Entry 7JK5 (electron microscopy, 3.90 A resolution); this record covers chains C and D of the 8 polymer chains in the assembly.

[Chain C]
Protein: Origin recognition complex subunit 3
From: Drosophila melanogaster
Reference sequence: Q7K2L1 (Q7K2L1_DROME); numbering as in UniProt (aligned over 1-721)
Chain sequence (721 residues; numbered 1 to 721; the number before each row is that of its first residue):
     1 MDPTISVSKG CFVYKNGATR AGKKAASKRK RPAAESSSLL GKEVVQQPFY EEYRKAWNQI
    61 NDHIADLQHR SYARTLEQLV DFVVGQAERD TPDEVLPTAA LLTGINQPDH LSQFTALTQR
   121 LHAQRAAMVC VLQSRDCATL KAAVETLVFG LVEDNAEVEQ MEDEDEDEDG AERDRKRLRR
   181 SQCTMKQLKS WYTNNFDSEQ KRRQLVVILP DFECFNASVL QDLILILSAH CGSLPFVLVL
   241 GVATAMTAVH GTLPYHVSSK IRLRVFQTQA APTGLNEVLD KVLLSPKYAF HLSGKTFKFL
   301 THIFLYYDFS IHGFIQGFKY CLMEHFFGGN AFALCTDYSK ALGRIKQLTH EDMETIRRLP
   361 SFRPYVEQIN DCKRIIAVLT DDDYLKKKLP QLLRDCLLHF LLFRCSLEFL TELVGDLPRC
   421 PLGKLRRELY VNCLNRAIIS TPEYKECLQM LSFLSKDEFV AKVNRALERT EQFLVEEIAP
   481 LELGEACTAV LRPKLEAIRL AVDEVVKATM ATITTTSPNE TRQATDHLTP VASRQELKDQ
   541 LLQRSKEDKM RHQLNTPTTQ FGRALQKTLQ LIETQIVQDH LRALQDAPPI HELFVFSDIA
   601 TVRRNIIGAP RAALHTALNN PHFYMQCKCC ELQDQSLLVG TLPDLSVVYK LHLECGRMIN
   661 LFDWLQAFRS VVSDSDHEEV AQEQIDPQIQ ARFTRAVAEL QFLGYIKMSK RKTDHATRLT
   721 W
Not modelled in the structure: 1-7, 21-37, 90-93, 160-176, 200-201, 370-374, 508-561, 632-640, 673-686, 720-721
From the paper describing this entry:
  - mutagenesis - K141A (3-fold): decreased binding to DNA

[Chain D]
Protein: Origin recognition complex subunit 4
From: Drosophila melanogaster
Reference sequence: Q9W102 (Q9W102_DROME); residue numbers follow UniProt; this construct covers 1-459
Chain sequence (462 residues; row label = number of the first residue in the row; numbers below 1 keep their minus sign (Ser-2 is residue -2)):
    -2 SNAMPEADRE LVSIRRFLKE RLQRDYTTLR GYAKERSNVR LLLQRTAEMG ESNSLLLLGP
    58 RGSGKTTLIN SVLADLLPNK SFGENTLIVH LDGNLHTDDR VALKSITVQM QLENAADGKV
   118 FGSFAENLAF LLQCLKAGGK HSKSVIFILE EFDLFCAHHN QTLLYNLFDV SQSAQAPICV
   178 LGVTCRLDVI ELLEKRVKSR FSHRQVFLFP SLRRFEDYVD LCRDLLSLPT GNSLLLAAEK
   238 IYNLQNIQSG ALYFSRNHFD PGEYGFSPRL RDAWNKQICK VLATQQARST LQALHDFDIS
   298 EAYLKNFLFR LVAHLRPQSP HITAEKMAAV GSQFEGDDKI ELLCGLSVLE LCLIIAIKHH
   358 SQIYDRDSFN FEIIYARFSK FAKVSTTMQA VERSIVLKAF EHLRIAELIM PLTGGAGGGV
   418 GKVQKEFEMH KLALTYSQIH HCMQRYQALP TEVAQWAQSS LI
Not modelled in the structure: -2 to 1, 245-249, 411-419, 457-459
Construct notes: expression tag (-2 to 0)
Ion coordination: Mg2+: Thr63, Glu147 (together with ATP)
Small-molecule neighbours: ATP (adenosine-5'-triphosphate): Leu19, Gln20, Thr25, Leu26, Arg27, Tyr29, Arg58, Gly59, Ser60, Gly61, Lys62, Thr63, Thr64, Glu147, Glu148, Glu298, Ala299, Lys302
From the paper describing this entry:
  - mutagenesis - R97A (3-fold): decreased binding to DNA

[Interface between chain C and chain D]
Residue-residue contacts (6):
  His250(C) with Lys395(D), hydrogen bond (backbone-side chain)
  Gly251(C) with Lys422(D)
  Tyr255(C) with Lys395(D); His399(D); Ile402(D), hydrophobic
  His256(C) with Ile402(D)
Also at the interface, not in a pair above, chain C (6 interface residues in all): Thr252, Leu253
Also at the interface, not in a pair above, chain D (5 interface residues in all): Glu398

[Summary]
Chain C and chain D form an interface of 6 and 5 residues respectively, with 1 hydrogen bond. The
hydrogen-bonded pair is His250(C)-Lys395(D). Ligands of chain D: ATP. Thr63(D) and Glu147(D) coordinate Mg2+.
From the paper: K141A of chain C reduces binding to DNA; R97A of chain D reduces binding to DNA.
Here chain C is Origin recognition complex subunit 3 and chain D is Origin recognition complex subunit 4, both
from Drosophila melanogaster. Entry 7JK5 (Structure of Drosophila ORC bound to DNA) was determined by electron
microscopy, deposited together with 7JGR, 7JGS, 7JK2, 7JK3, 7JK4 and 7JK6.
